PDB entry 9AW6 | X-ray diffraction, 3.44 A resolution | chains P and Q of the 28 polymer chains in the assembly

# Chain P
Name: Proteasome subunit alpha type-3
Organism: Saccharomyces cerevisiae
UniProt: P23638 (PSA3_YEAST); residues 0-257 here correspond to UniProt positions 1-258 (UniProt number = residue number + 1)
Amino-acid sequence (258 residues; each row starts with the number of its first residue; numbering starts at 0):
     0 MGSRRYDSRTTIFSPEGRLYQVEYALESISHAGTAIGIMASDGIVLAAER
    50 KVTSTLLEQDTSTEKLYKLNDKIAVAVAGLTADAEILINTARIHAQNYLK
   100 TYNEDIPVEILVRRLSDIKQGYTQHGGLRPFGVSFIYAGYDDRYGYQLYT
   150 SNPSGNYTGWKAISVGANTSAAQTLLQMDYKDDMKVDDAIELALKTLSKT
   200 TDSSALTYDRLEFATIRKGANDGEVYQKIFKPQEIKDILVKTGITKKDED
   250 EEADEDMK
Not modelled in the structure: 0, 219-220, 247-257
UniProt features mapped onto this chain:
  - cross-link (Glycyl lysine isopeptide (Lys-Gly)): Lys99 (interchain with G-Cter in ubiquitin), Lys198 (interchain with G-Cter in ubiquitin), Lys230 (interchain with G-Cter in ubiquitin)

# Chain Q
Name: Proteasome subunit alpha type-4
Organism: Saccharomyces cerevisiae
UniProt: P40303 (PSA4_YEAST); residues -1 to 252 here correspond to UniProt positions 1-254 (UniProt number = residue number + 2)
Amino-acid sequence (254 residues; each row starts with the number of its first residue; numbers below 1 keep their minus sign (Met-1 is residue -1)):
    -1 MSGYDRALSIFSPDGHIFQVEYALEAVKRGTCAVGVKGKNCVVLGCERRS
    49 TLKLQDTRITPSKVSKIDSHVVLSFSGLNADSRILIEKARVEAQSHRLTL
    99 EDPVTVEYLTRYVAGVQQRYTQSGGVRPFGVSTLIAGFDPRDDEPKLYQT
   149 EPSGIYSSWSAQTIGRNSKTVREFLEKNYDRKEPPATVEECVKLTVRSLL
   199 EVVQTGAKNIEITVVKPDSDIVALSSEEINQYVTQIEQEKQEQQEQDKKK
   249 KSNH
Not modelled in the structure: -1 to 0, 242-252
UniProt features mapped onto this chain:
  - modified residue: Thr58 (Phosphothreonine)

# Chain P / chain Q interface
Pairs across the interface (74):
  Arg3(P) with Arg4(Q)
  Asp6(P) with Tyr2(Q), hydrogen bond; Arg4(Q), salt bridge
  Arg8(P) with Tyr2(Q); Arg4(Q)
  Thr10(P) with Leu6(Q); Arg125(Q)
  Ile11(P) with Gln17(Q)
  Phe12(P) with Gln17(Q), hydrogen bond (backbone-side chain); Tyr20(Q), hydrophobic; Ala21(Q), hydrophobic; Leu76(Q), hydrophobic; Arg125(Q); Pro126(Q); Gly128(Q)
  Ser13(P) with Tyr20(Q)
  Pro14(P) with Tyr20(Q), hydrophobic; Glu23(Q)
  Glu15(P) with Glu23(Q); Ala24(Q); Arg27(Q), hydrogen bond (backbone-side chain)
  Gly16(P) with Tyr20(Q); Ala24(Q); Arg27(Q), hydrogen bond (backbone-side chain)
  Arg17(P) with Arg27(Q)
  Leu18(P) with Leu76(Q), hydrophobic; Arg125(Q)
  Met38(P) with Arg56(Q)
  Glu108(P) with Ile57(Q)
  Arg112(P) with Arg81(Q)
  Ser115(P) with Arg81(Q)
  Asp116(P) with Arg81(Q), salt bridge
  Gln119(P) with Ala78(Q); Asp79(Q), hydrogen bond; Ile82(Q)
  Thr122(P) with Arg125(Q), hydrogen bond (backbone-side chain)
  Gln123(P) with Tyr118(Q); Gly123(Q); Val124(Q); Arg125(Q), hydrogen bond (backbone-backbone); Phe127(Q)
  His124(P) with Gly123(Q); Val124(Q)
  Gly125(P) with Tyr2(Q); Gly123(Q)
  Gly126(P) with Tyr2(Q)
  Tyr143(P) with Arg56(Q), hydrogen bond (backbone-side chain); Ile57(Q), hydrophobic
  Tyr145(P) with Arg56(Q), hydrogen bond (backbone-side chain)
  Gln146(P) with Ile57(Q)
  Leu147(P) with Ile57(Q)
  Tyr148(P) with Ile57(Q)
  Gly154(P) with Ala78(Q); Arg81(Q), hydrogen bond (backbone-side chain)
  Asn155(P) with Asn77(Q)
  Tyr156(P) with Arg81(Q)
  Gly158(P) with Gln53(Q); Asp54(Q), hydrogen bond (backbone-backbone); Thr58(Q), hydrogen bond (backbone-side chain)
  Trp159(P) with Leu52(Q); Gln53(Q); Asp54(Q)
  Lys160(P) with Lys51(Q), hydrogen bond (side chain-backbone); Leu52(Q), hydrogen bond (backbone-backbone); Gln53(Q), hydrogen bond (side chain-backbone); Asp54(Q)
  Ala161(P) with Leu52(Q)
  Gln172(P) with Leu52(Q)
  Leu175(P) with Leu52(Q), hydrophobic
  Gln176(P) with Lys51(Q); Leu52(Q)
  Tyr179(P) with Lys51(Q), hydrogen bond (backbone-side chain); Leu52(Q), hydrophobic
  Lys180(P) with Lys51(Q)
Other interface residues (no listed pair), chain P (42 interface residues in all): Ser153, Thr157
Other interface residues (no listed pair), chain Q (30 interface residues in all): Pro59

# Overview
42 residues of chain P and 30 residues of chain Q are in contact, with 16 hydrogen bonds and 2 salt bridges.
Among the polar pairs are Asp6(P)-Arg4(Q), Asp116(P)-Arg81(Q) and Asp6(P)-Tyr2(Q).
Here chain P is Proteasome subunit alpha type-3 and chain Q is Proteasome subunit alpha type-4, both from
Saccharomyces cerevisiae. Entry 9AW6 (Yeast 20S proteasome soaked with MA9 fraction EF2) was determined by
X-ray diffraction (same publication as 9C97, 9C98, 9AW3, 9AW5 and 9AW7).
